Entry 7NY4 (X-ray diffraction, 1.40 A resolution); this record covers chains A and P.

== Chain A ==
Protein: 14-3-3 protein sigma
From: Homo sapiens
UniProtKB: P31947 (1433S_HUMAN); numbering as in UniProt (aligned over 1-231)
Sequence (236 residues; each row starts with the number of its first residue; numbers below 1 keep their minus sign (Gly-4 is residue -4)):
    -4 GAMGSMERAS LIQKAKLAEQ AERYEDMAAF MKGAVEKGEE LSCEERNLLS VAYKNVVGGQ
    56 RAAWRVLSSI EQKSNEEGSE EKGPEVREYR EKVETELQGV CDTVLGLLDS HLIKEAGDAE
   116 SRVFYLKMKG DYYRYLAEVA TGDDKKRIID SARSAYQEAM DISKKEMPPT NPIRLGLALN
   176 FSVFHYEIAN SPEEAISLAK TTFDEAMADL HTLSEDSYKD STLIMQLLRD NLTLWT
Unresolved in the structure: -4, 71-77
Construct notes: expression tag (-4 to 0)
Modified / non-standard residues: Cys38 (S-hydroxycysteine; CSO)
Swiss-Prot annotation at these positions:
  - site (Interaction with phosphoserine on interacting protein): Arg56, Arg129
  - modified residue (Phosphoserine): Ser5, Ser74
Glycans and other covalent adducts: compound UVN linked to Lys122
Residues lining bound ligands: UVN (4-(3-oxidanylidenepiperazin-1-yl)sulfonylbenzaldehyde): Cys38, Asn42, Pro167, Ile168, Gly171, Ile219
Reported in the primary citation:
  - binding site for UVN: Lys122

== Chain P ==
Protein: Transcription factor p65
UniProtKB: Q04206 (TF65_HUMAN); numbering as in UniProt (aligned over 39-51)
Sequence (13 residues; numbered 39 to 51; the number before each row is that of its first residue):
    39 EGRSAGSIPG RRS
Unresolved in the structure: 39-42
Construct notes: variant Arg49 (Glu in Q04206)
Modified / non-standard residues: Ser45 (phosphoserine; SEP)

== Chain A / chain P interface ==
Pairs across the interface (26; chain A residue first):
  Glu14(A) with Arg50(P); Ser51(P), hydrogen bond
  Val46(A) with Gly48(P); Arg49(P); Arg50(P); Ser51(P)
  Lys49(A) with Gly48(P)
  Asn50(A) with Arg49(P), hydrogen bond (side chain-backbone)
  Gly53(A) with Arg49(P)
  Arg56(A) with Ser45(P)
  Lys122(A) with Ile46(P)
  Arg129(A) with Ser45(P)
  Tyr130(A) with Ser45(P)
  Gly171(A) with Ile46(P)
  Leu174(A) with Gly44(P); Ser45(P); Ile46(P)
  Asn175(A) with Ser45(P); Ile46(P), hydrogen bond (side chain-backbone)
  Val178(A) with Gly44(P); Ser45(P)
  Glu182(A) with Ala43(P)
  Asn226(A) with Ala43(P); Gly44(P), hydrogen bond (side chain-backbone)
  Leu229(A) with Ala43(P)
  Trp230(A) with Ala43(P)
Other interface residues (no listed pair), chain A (23 interface residues in all): Tyr19, Leu43, Ser45, Gly54, Ile219, Leu222
Other interface residues (no listed pair), chain P (9 interface residues in all): Pro47

== Summary ==
23 residues of chain A face 9 of chain P across their interface, with 4 hydrogen bonds. Polar contacts include
Glu14(A)-Ser51(P), Asn50(A)-Arg49(P) and Asn175(A)-Ile46(P). Ligands of chain P: compound UVN. Covalently
linked compound UVN: at Lys122(A). The paper reports a binding site for UVN at Lys122(A).
Here chain A is 14-3-3 protein sigma (Homo sapiens) and chain P is Transcription factor p65. Entry 7NY4
(14-3-3 sigma with RelA/p65 binding site pS45 and covalently bound TCF521-130) was determined by X-ray
diffraction together with 7BI3, 7BIQ, 7BIW, 7BIY, 7BJB, 7BJF and 54 further entries from the same study.
